PDB entry 9F9N | electron microscopy, 3.00 A resolution | chains F and S of the 7 polymer chains in the assembly

# Chain F
Protein: Large T antigen
From: Betapolyomavirus macacae
Notes: EC 3.6.4.-
Reference sequence: P03070 (LT_SV40); residues 266-627 here = UniProt positions 266-627
Sequence (362 residues; row label = number of the first residue in the row):
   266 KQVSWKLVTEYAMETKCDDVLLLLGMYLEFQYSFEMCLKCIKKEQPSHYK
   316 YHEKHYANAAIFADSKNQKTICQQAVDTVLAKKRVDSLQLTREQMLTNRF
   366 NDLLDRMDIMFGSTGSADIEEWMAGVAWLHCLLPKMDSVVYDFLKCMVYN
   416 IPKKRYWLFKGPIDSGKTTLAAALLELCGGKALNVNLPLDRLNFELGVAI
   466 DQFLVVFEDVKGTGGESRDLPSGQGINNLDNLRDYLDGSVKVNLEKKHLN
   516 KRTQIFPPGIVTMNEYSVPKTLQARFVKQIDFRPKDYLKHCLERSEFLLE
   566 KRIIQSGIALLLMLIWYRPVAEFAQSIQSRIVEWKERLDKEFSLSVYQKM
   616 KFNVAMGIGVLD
Small-molecule neighbours: ATP (adenosine-5'-triphosphate): Leu397, Pro427, Ile428, Asp429, Ser430, Gly431, Lys432, Thr433, Thr434, Asp474, Asn529, Arg548, Pro549, Lys550, Leu553, Lys554, Leu557
Swiss-Prot annotation at these positions:
  - binding site (Zn(2+)): Cys302, Cys305, His313, His317
  - binding site (ATP): Gly426 to Thr433

# Chain S
Molecule: Chains: S
Sequence (8 nucleotides; numbered 1 to 8; the number before each row is that of its first residue):
     1 TTTTTTTT

# Interface between chain F and chain S
Pairs across the interface - 11 pairs, chain F then chain S:
  Arg456(F) - DT8(S)  salt bridge to the phosphate
  Phe459(F) - DT7(S)  phosphate contact
  Phe459(F) - DT8(S)  phosphate contact
  Lys511(F) - DT7(S)  phosphate contact
  Lys512(F) - DT7(S)  hydrogen bond to the phosphate
  Lys512(F) - DT8(S)  salt bridge to the phosphate
  His513(F) - DT3(S)  base contact
  His513(F) - DT4(S)  base contact
  His513(F) - DT5(S)  hydrogen bond to the base
  His513(F) - DT6(S)  hydrogen bond to the base
  His513(F) - DT7(S)  hydrogen bond to the phosphate
Also at the interface, not in a pair above, chain F (7 interface residues in all): Glu510, Leu514

# Summary
7 residues of chain F face 6 of chain S across their interface; the contacts include 4 hydrogen bonds and 2
salt bridges. Among the polar pairs are His513(F)-DT5(S), His513(F)-DT6(S) and Lys512(F)-DT7(S). Bound to
chain F: ATP.
Chain F is Large T antigen (Betapolyomavirus macacae) and chain S is Chains: S; the structure, Active SV40
LTAg complex with DNA (3D variability component_001, frame_005), was determined by electron microscopy
together with 9EVH, 9EVP, 9F3T, 9F3U, 9F5I, 9F73 and 14 further entries from the same study.
